6WBW - chain A; structure by X-ray diffraction, 1.46 A resolution.

# Chain A
Protein: Histone deacetylase 2
Source organism: Homo sapiens
Notes: EC 3.5.1.98
Reference sequence: Q92769 (HDAC2_HUMAN); residues 1-376 here = UniProt positions 1-376
Chain sequence (376 residues; each row starts with the number of its first residue):
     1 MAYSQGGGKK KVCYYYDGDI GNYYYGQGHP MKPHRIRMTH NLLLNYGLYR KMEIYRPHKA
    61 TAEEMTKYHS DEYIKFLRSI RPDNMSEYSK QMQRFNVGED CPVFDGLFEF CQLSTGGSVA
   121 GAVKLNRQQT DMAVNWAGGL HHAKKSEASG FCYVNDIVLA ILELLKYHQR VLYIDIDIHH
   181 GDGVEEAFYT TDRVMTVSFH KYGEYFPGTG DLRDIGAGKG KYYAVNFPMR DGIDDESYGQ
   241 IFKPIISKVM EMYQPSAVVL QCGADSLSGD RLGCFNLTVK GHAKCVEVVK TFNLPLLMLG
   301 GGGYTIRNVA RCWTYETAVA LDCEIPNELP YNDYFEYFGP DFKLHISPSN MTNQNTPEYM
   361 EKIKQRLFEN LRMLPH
Unresolved in the structure: 1-7, 375-376
UniProt features mapped onto this chain:
  - active site: His142
  - binding site (1D-myo-inositol 1,4,5,6-tetrakisphosphate): Gly28, Lys32, Arg271
  - binding site (Ca(2+)): Asp175, Asp177, His179, Phe188, Thr191, Val194, Ser198, Phe199, Tyr223
  - binding site (Zn(2+)): Asp177, His179, Asp265
  - modified residue: Lys75 (N6-acetyllysine), Lys221 (N6-acetyllysine), Cys262 (S-nitrosocysteine), Cys274 (S-nitrosocysteine)
  - cross-link: Lys75 (Glycyl lysine isopeptide (Lys-Gly) (interchain with G-Cter in SUMO2))
Bound ions: Ca2+ site 1: Asp175, Asp177, His179, Ser198, Phe199; Zn2+: Asp177, His179, Asp265 (together with TV1); Ca2+ site 2: Phe188, Thr191, Val194, Tyr223
Ligand contacts: TV1 (N-{(1S)-7,7-dihydroxy-1-[5-(2-methoxyquinolin-3-yl)-1H-imidazol-2-yl]nonyl}-1-methylazetidine-3-carboxamide): Gly28, His29, Pro30, Met31, Glu99, Asp100, Leu140, His141, His142, Gly150, Phe151, Cys152, Asp177, His179, Phe206, Asp265, Arg271, Leu272, Gly301, Gly302, Tyr304

# Overview
Chain A binds compound TV1. The Ca2+ site 1 is built by Asp175, Asp177, His179, Ser198 and Phe199. Asp177,
His179 and Asp265 coordinate Zn2+. UniProt lists active-site residue His142, 3 residues binding
1D-myo-inositol 1,4,5,6-tetrakisphosphate, 9 Ca2+-binding residues and 3 Zn2+-binding residues.
Chain A is Histone deacetylase 2 (Homo sapiens); the structure, Structure of Human HDAC2 in complex with an
ethyl ketone inhibitor, was determined by X-ray diffraction, deposited together with 6WBZ.
